PDB entry 5R16 | X-ray diffraction, 1.84 A resolution | chains A and B

Chain A:
Molecule: Pre-mRNA-splicing factor 8
From: Saccharomyces cerevisiae (strain ATCC 204508 / S288c)
Notes: fragment: yPrp8 RNaseH
UniProtKB: P33334 (PRP8_YEAST); numbering as in UniProt (aligned over 1836-2090)
Sequence (258 residues; each row starts with the number of its first residue):
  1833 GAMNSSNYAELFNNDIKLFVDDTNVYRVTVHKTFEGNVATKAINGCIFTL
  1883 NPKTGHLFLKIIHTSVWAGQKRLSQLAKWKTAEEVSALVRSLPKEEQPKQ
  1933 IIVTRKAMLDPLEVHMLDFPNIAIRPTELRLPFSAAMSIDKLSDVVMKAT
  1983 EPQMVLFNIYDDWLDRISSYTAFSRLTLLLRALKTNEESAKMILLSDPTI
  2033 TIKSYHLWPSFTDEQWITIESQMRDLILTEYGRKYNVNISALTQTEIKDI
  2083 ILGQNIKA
Not modelled in the structure: 2070-2090
Differences from the reference sequence: expression tag (1833-1835)
Swiss-Prot annotation at these positions:
  - mutagenesis: Asp1853 (D1853A: Alters protein folding. Severely impaired growth. Strongly reduced growth at 35 degrees Celsius; when associated with A-1854; D1853N: Reduced growth at 30 degrees Celsius ...), Asp1854 (D1854A: Reduced growth at 30 degrees Celsius. Strongly reduced growth at 16 degrees Celsius. Strongly reduced growth at 35 degrees Celsius; when associated with A-1853 ...), Thr1855 (T1855A: Reduced growth at 30 degrees Celsius. Strongly reduced growth at 16 degrees Celsius), Thr1936 (T1936A: Reduced growth at 30 degrees Celsius. Strongly reduced growth at 16 degrees Celsius), Arg1937 (R1937K: Severely impaired growth. Reduced growth at 30 degrees Celsius. Strongly reduced growth at 16 degrees Celsius)

Chain B:
Molecule: A1 cistron-splicing factor AAR2
From: Saccharomyces cerevisiae (strain ATCC 204508 / S288c)
Notes: fragment: GAMA - Aar2(1-152) - SSSSS - Aar2(171-317); engineered mutation(s): L153_D170delinsSSSSS
UniProtKB: P32357 (AAR2_YEAST); aligned to UniProt positions 1-317 over residues 1-317
Sequence (308 residues; each row starts with the number of its first residue; note: 13 numbers in that range are skipped by the numbering (no residue carries them; nothing is unmodelled there); numbers below 1 keep their minus sign (Gly-3 is residue -3)):
    -3 GAMAMNTVPFTSAPIEVTIGIDQYSFNVKENQPFHGIKDIPIGHVHVIHF
    47 QHADNSSMRYGYWFDCRMGNFYIQYDPKDGLYKMMEERDGAKFENIVHNF
    97 KERQMMVSYPKIDEDDTWYNLTEFVQMDKIRKIVRKDENQFSYVDSSMTT
   147 VQENEL
   166 SSSSSDPAHSLNYTVINFKSREAIRPGHEMEDFLDKSYYLNTVMLQGIFK
   216 NSSNYFGELQFAFLNAMFFGNYGSSLQWHAMIELICSSATVPKHMLDKLD
   266 EILYYQIKTLPEQYSDILLNERVWNICLYSSFQKNSLHNTEKIMENKYPE
   316 LL
Not modelled in the structure: -3 to 0, 166-169
Differences from the reference sequence: expression tag (-3 to 0); conflict Ser166 (Leu153 in P32357), Ser167 (Lys154 in P32357), Ser170 (Leu157 in P32357)
Swiss-Prot annotation at these positions:
  - region: Leu261 to Ile282 (Leucine-zipper)
  - modified residue: Ser253 (Phosphoserine), Thr274 (Phosphothreonine)

Chain A / chain B interface:
Contacting residue pairs (17):
  Gln1907(A) with Met195(B); Leu199(B)
  Leu1908(A) with Met195(B), hydrophobic
  Trp1911(A) with Glu194(B); Met195(B), hydrophobic; Phe198(B), hydrophobic
  Asp1942(A) with Lys184(B), salt bridge
  Glu1945(A) with Lys184(B), salt bridge
  Val1946(A) with Ile189(B), hydrophobic; Glu194(B); Phe198(B), hydrophobic
  His1947(A) with Glu194(B)
  Leu1949(A) with Lys184(B); Ser185(B); Arg186(B); Ile189(B), hydrophobic
  Asp1950(A) with Arg186(B), salt bridge

Overview:
9 residues of chain A and 8 residues of chain B are in contact, with 3 salt bridges. Polar pairs include
Asp1942(A)-Lys184(B), Glu1945(A)-Lys184(B) and Asp1950(A)-Arg186(B). Curated annotation (UniProt) lists 5
mutagenesis sites on chain A.
Chain A is Pre-mRNA-splicing factor 8 and chain B is A1 cistron-splicing factor AAR2, both from Saccharomyces
cerevisiae (strain ATCC 204508 / S288c); the structure, PanDDA analysis group deposition -- Auto-refined data
of Aar2/RNaseH for ground state model 21, DMSO-free, was determined by X-ray diffraction, deposited together
with 5QY1, 5QY2, 5QY3, 5QY4, 5QY5, 5QY6 and 128 further entries.
